Entry 8HAK (electron microscopy, 4.50 A resolution (low resolution: residue-level contacts below are approximate; hydrogen-bond / salt-bridge calls are withheld)); this record covers chains C and J of the 11 polymer chains in the assembly.

Chain C:
Protein: Histone H2A type 1-B/E
Organism: Homo sapiens
Reference sequence: P04908 (H2A1B_HUMAN); residues 1-129 here correspond to UniProt positions 2-130 (UniProt number = residue number + 1)
Sequence (129 residues; row label = number of the first residue in the row):
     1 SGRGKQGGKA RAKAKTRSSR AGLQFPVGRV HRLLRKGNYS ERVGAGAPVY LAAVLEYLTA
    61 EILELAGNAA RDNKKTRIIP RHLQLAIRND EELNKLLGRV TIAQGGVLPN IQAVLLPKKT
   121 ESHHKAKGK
Unresolved in the structure: 1-13, 119-129
Curated features (UniProtKB/Swiss-Prot):
  - modified residue: Ser1 (N-acetylserine), Arg3 (Citrulline), Lys5 (N6-(2-hydroxyisobutyryl)lysine), Lys9 (N6-(2-hydroxyisobutyryl)lysine), Lys13 (N6-(beta-hydroxybutyryl)lysine), Lys36 (N6-(2-hydroxyisobutyryl)lysine), Lys74 (N6-(2-hydroxyisobutyryl)lysine), Lys75 (N6-(2-hydroxyisobutyryl)lysine), Lys95 (N6-(2-hydroxyisobutyryl)lysine), Gln104 (N5-methylglutamine), Lys118 (N6-(2-hydroxyisobutyryl)lysine), Lys119 (N6-crotonyllysine), Thr120 (Phosphothreonine), Lys125 (N6-crotonyllysine)
  - cross-link (Glycyl lysine isopeptide (Lys-Gly)): Lys13 (interchain with G-Cter in ubiquitin), Lys15 (interchain with G-Cter in ubiquitin), Lys119 (interchain with G-Cter in ubiquitin)

Chain J:
Molecule: 180-nt DNA strand
Organism: Homo sapiens
Sequence (180 nucleotides; row label = number of the first residue in the row):
     1 ATCCGTCCGT TACCGCCATC AATATCCACC TGCAGATTCT ACCAAAAGTG TATTTGGAAA
    61 CTGCTCCATC AAAAGGCATG TTCAGCTGAA TTCAGCTGAA CATGCCTTTT GATGGAGCAG
   121 TTTCCAAATA CACTTTTGGT AGAATCTGCA GGTGGATATT GATGGCGGTA ACGGACGGAT
Unresolved in the structure: 1-18, 166-180

Chain C / chain J interface:
Pairs across the interface (15; chain C residue first):
  Arg29(C) - DG138(J)
  Arg29(C) - DG139(J)
  Arg35(C) - DT129(J)
  Glu41(C) - DT129(J)
  Arg42(C) - DA128(J)
  Arg42(C) - DT129(J)
  Val43(C) - DA128(J)
  Val43(C) - DT129(J)
  Gly44(C) - DA128(J)
  Ala45(C) - DA128(J)
  Lys75(C) - DC149(J)
  Thr76(C) - DG148(J)
  Thr76(C) - DC149(J)
  Arg77(C) - DG148(J)
  Arg77(C) - DC149(J)

Summary:
10 residues of chain C face 6 of chain J across their interface.
Here chain C is Histone H2A type 1-B/E and chain J is a 180-nt DNA strand, both from Homo sapiens. Entry 8HAK
(Cryo-EM structure of the p300 catalytic core bound to the H4K12acK16ac nucleosome, class 4 (4.5 angstrom ...)
was determined by electron microscopy (same publication as 8HAG, 8HAH, 8HAI, 8HAJ, 8HAL, 8HAM and 8HAN).
